2AH0 - chains H and A of the 4 polymer chains in the assembly; structure by X-ray diffraction, 1.45 A resolution.

== Chain H ==
Protein: Aromatic amine dehydrogenase
Organism: Alcaligenes faecalis
Notes: EC 1.4.99.4
UniProt: P84887 (AAUA_ALCFA); residues 48-182 here = UniProt positions 48-182
Amino-acid sequence (135 residues; each row starts with the number of its first residue):
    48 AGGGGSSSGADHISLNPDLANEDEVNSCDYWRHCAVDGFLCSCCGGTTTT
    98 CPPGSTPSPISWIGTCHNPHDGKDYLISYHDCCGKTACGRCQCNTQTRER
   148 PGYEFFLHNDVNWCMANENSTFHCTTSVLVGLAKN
Disordered / not traced: 48-70, 180-182
Modified / non-standard residues: Trp-109 (2-amino-3-(6,7-dioxo-6,7-dihydro-1H-indol-3-yl)-propionic acid; TRQ)
Cystine bridges: Cys-75/Cys-140, Cys-81/Cys-113, Cys-88/Cys-171, Cys-90/Cys-138, Cys-91/Cys-135, Cys-98/Cys-129, Cys-130/Cys-161
Glycans and other covalent adducts: covalent link Trp-109/Trp-160
Residues lining bound ligands: (1S)-1-amino-2-(1H-indol-3-yl)ethanol (TSC): Asp-84, Trp-109, Asp-128, Asn-156, Asp-157, Val-158, Asn-159, Trp-160, Phe-169, Thr-172
UniProt features mapped onto this chain:
  - active site: Trp-109 (Tryptophylquinone 6'-substrate hemiaminal intermediate), Asp-128 (Proton acceptor)
  - binding site (substrate): Asp-84, Asn-156 to Val-158
  - site: Thr-172 (Transition state stabilizer)
  - modified residue: Trp-109 (Tryptophylquinone)
  - cross-link: Trp-109 to Trp-160 (Tryptophan tryptophylquinone (Trp-Trp))

== Chain A ==
Protein: Aromatic amine dehydrogenase
Organism: Alcaligenes faecalis
Notes: EC 1.4.99.4
UniProt: P84888 (AAUB_ALCFA); residues 73-432 here correspond to UniProt positions 30-389 (UniProt number = residue number - 43)
Amino-acid sequence (361 residues; each row starts with the number of its first residue):
    73 REVLTGGHSVSAPQENRIYVMDSVFMHLTESRVHVYDYTNGKFLGMVPTA
   123 FNGHVQVSNDGKKIYTMTTYHERITRGKRSDVVEVWDADKLTFEKEISLP
   173 PKRVQGLNYDGLFRQTTDGKFIVLQNASPATSIGIVDVAKGDYVEDVTAA
   223 AGCWSVIPQPNRPRSFMTICGDGGLLTINLGEDGKVASQSRSKQMFSVKD
   273 DPIFIAPALDKDKAHFVSYYGNVYSADFSGDEVKVDGPWSLLNDEDKAKN
   323 WVPGGYNLVGLHRASGRMYVFMHPDGKEGTHKFPAAEIWVMDTKTKQRVA
   373 RIPGRDALSMTIDQQRNLMLTLDGGNVNVYDISQPEPKLLRTIEGAAEAS
   423 LQVQFHPVGGT
Disordered / not traced: 433
Cystine bridges: Cys-225/Cys-242
Residues lining bound ligands: (1S)-1-amino-2-(1H-indol-3-yl)ethanol (TSC): Phe-97, Leu-100, Phe-123, Asn-124, Gln-177, Gly-178, Leu-179

== Chain H / chain A interface ==
Pairs across the interface (69; chain H residue first):
  Phe-86(H) with Phe-97(A), hydrophobic; Met-98(A), hydrophobic
  Ile-107(H) with Pro-201(A)
  Gly-131(H) with Thr-147(A)
  Lys-132(H) with Thr-147(A)
  Thr-133(H) with Thr-101(A); Thr-147(A)
  Ala-134(H) with Phe-97(A); Met-98(A)
  Gly-136(H) with Met-98(A)
  Gln-139(H) with Phe-97(A)
  Asn-141(H) with Tyr-328(A), hydrogen bond
  Gln-143(H) with Gly-351(A); His-353(A); Lys-354(A)
  Thr-144(H) with Glu-350(A)
  Arg-145(H) with Glu-350(A), hydrogen bond (backbone-side chain)
  Glu-146(H) with Tyr-291(A), hydrogen bond (backbone-side chain); His-353(A), salt bridge; Lys-354(A), salt bridge
  Arg-147(H) with Pro-274(A); Tyr-291(A); Glu-350(A), salt bridge
  Pro-148(H) with Ile-275(A); Ile-277(A), hydrophobic; Tyr-291(A)
  Gly-149(H) with Trp-226(A)
  Tyr-150(H) with Trp-226(A); Ile-241(A), hydrophobic; Gly-243(A); Phe-268(A); Pro-274(A); Ile-275(A), hydrogen bond (side chain-backbone); Ile-277(A), hydrophobic
  Glu-151(H) with Val-270(A); Lys-271(A), salt bridge
  Phe-152(H) with Ala-199(A), hydrophobic; Pro-201(A); Trp-226(A), hydrophobic
  Phe-153(H) with Pro-201(A), hydrophobic
  Asn-156(H) with Lys-354(A), hydrogen bond
  Asp-157(H) with Gly-178(A); Leu-179(A), hydrogen bond (backbone-backbone); Tyr-181(A), hydrogen bond; Tyr-328(A); Lys-354(A), salt bridge
  Val-158(H) with Gln-177(A); Gly-178(A); Trp-226(A), hydrophobic
  Asn-159(H) with Phe-123(A); Gln-177(A), hydrogen bond (backbone-backbone)
  Trp-160(H) with Pro-201(A), hydrophobic
  Met-162(H) with Arg-151(A), hydrogen bond (backbone-side chain); Gln-177(A); Ala-199(A); Pro-201(A), hydrophobic
  Ala-163(H) with Ser-200(A)
  Asn-166(H) with His-143(A), hydrogen bond; Ile-146(A), hydrogen bond (side chain-backbone); Thr-147(A), hydrogen bond (side chain-backbone); Arg-148(A)
  Ser-167(H) with Phe-123(A); His-143(A), hydrogen bond; Arg-151(A); Gln-177(A), hydrogen bond
  Thr-168(H) with Thr-101(A); Ile-146(A), hydrogen bond (side chain-backbone)
  Phe-169(H) with Phe-97(A), hydrophobic; Phe-123(A)
Other interface residues (no listed pair), chain H (34 interface residues in all): Asp-84, His-155, Glu-165
Other interface residues (no listed pair), chain A (37 interface residues in all): Thr-141, Val-176, Thr-203, Gly-224, Cys-242, Tyr-292

== Overview ==
The interface between chain H and chain A involves 34 residues on one side and 37 on the other, with 15
hydrogen bonds and 5 salt bridges. Among the polar pairs are Glu-146(H)/His-353(A), Glu-146(H)/Lys-354(A) and
Arg-147(H)/Glu-350(A). (1S)-1-amino-2-(1H-indol-3-yl)ethanol is bound between chain H and chain A.
Chain H is Aromatic amine dehydrogenase and chain A is Aromatic amine dehydrogenase, both from Alcaligenes
faecalis; the structure, Crystal structure of the carbinolamine intermediate in the reductive half-reaction of
aromatic amine dehydrogenase (AADH) with ..., was determined by X-ray diffraction (same publication as 2AGL,
2AGW, 2AGX, 2AGY, 2AGZ and 2AH1).
